7BOF - chains A and K of the 12 polymer chains in the assembly; structure by electron microscopy, 2.92 A resolution.

# Chain A
Molecule: 16S rRNA
From: Escherichia coli (strain K12)
Sequence (1542 nucleotides; each row starts with the number of its first residue):
     1 AAAUUGAAGAGUUUGAUCAUGGCUCAGAUUGAACGCUGGCGGCAGGCCUA
    51 ACACAUGCAAGUCGAACGGUAACAGGAAGAAGCUUGCUUCUUUGCUGACG
   101 AGUGGCGGACGGGUGAGUAAUGUCUGGGAAACUGCCUGAUGGAGGGGGAU
   151 AACUACUGGAAACGGUAGCUAAUACCGCAUAACGUCGCAAGACCAAAGAG
   201 GGGGACCUUCGGGCCUCUUGCCAUCGGAUGUGCCCAGAUGGGAUUAGCUA
   251 GUAGGUGGGGUAACGGCUCACCUAGGCGACGAUCCCUAGCUGGUCUGAGA
   301 GGAUGACCAGCCACACUGGAACUGAGACACGGUCCAGACUCCUACGGGAG
   351 GCAGCAGUGGGGAAUAUUGCACAAUGGGCGCAAGCCUGAUGCAGCCAUGC
   401 CGCGUGUAUGAAGAAGGCCUUCGGGUUGUAAAGUACUUUCAGCGGGGAGG
   451 AAGGGAGUAAAGUUAAUACCUUUGCUCAUUGACGUUACCCGCAGAAGAAG
   501 CACCGGCUAACUCCGUGCCAGCAGCCXCGGUAAUACGGAGGGUGCAAGCG
   551 UUAAUCGGAAUUACUGGGCGUAAAGCGCACGCAGGCGGUUUGUUAAGUCA
   601 GAUGUGAAAUCCCCGGGCUCAACCUGGGAACUGCAUCUGAUACUGGCAAG
   651 CUUGAGUCUCGUAGAGGGGGGUAGAAUUCCAGGUGUAGCGGUGAAAUGCG
   701 UAGAGAUCUGGAGGAAUACCGGUGGCGAAGGCGGCCCCCUGGACGAAGAC
   751 UGACGCUCAGGUGCGAAAGCGUGGGGAGCAAACAGGAUUAGAUACCCUGG
   801 UAGUCCACGCCGUAAACGAUGUCGACUUGGAGGUUGUGCCCUUGAGGCGU
   851 GGCUUCCGGAGCUAACGCGUUAAGUCGACCGCCUGGGGAGUACGGCCGCA
   901 AGGUUAAAACUCAAAUGAAUUGACGGGGGCCCGCACAAGCGGUGGAGCAU
   951 GUGGUUUAAUUCGAUGXAACGCGAAGAACCUUACCUGGUCUUGACAUCCA
  1001 CGGAAGUUUUCAGAGAUGAGAAUGUGCCUUCGGGAACCGUGAGACAGGUG
  1051 CUGCAUGGCUGUCGUCAGCUCGUGUUGUGAAAUGUUGGGUUAAGUCCCGC
  1101 AACGAGCGCAACCCUUAUCCUUUGUUGCCAGCGGUCCGGCCGGGAACUCA
  1151 AAGGAGACUGCCAGUGAUAAACUGGAGGAAGGUGGGGAUGACGUCAAGUC
  1201 AUCAUGGCCCUUACGACCAGGGCUACACACGUGCUACAAUGGCGCAUACA
  1251 AAGAGAAGCGACCUCGCGAGAGCAAGCGGACCUCAUAAAGUGCGUCGUAG
  1301 UCCGGAUUGGAGUCUGCAACUCGACUCCAUGAAGUCGGAAUCGCUAGUAA
  1351 UCGUGGAUCAGAAUGCCACGGUGAAUACGUUCCCGGGCCUUGUACACACC
  1401 GCCCGUXACACCAUGGGAGUGGGUUGCAAAAGAAGUAGGUAGCUUAACCU
  1451 UCGGGAGGGCGCUUACCACUUUGUGAUUCAUGACUGGGGUGAAGUCGUAA
  1501 CAAGGUAACCGUAGGGGAACCUGCGGUUGGAUCACCUCCUUA
Disordered / not traced: 931-1386, 1401-1407, 1495-1501, 1541-1542
Modified positions: PSU (pseudouridine-5'-monophosphate) at position 516, G7M (N7-methyl-guanosine-5'-monophosphate) at position 527, 2MG (2N-methylguanosine-5'-monophosphate) at position 966, 5MC (5-methylcytidine-5'-monophosphate) at position 967, 2MG (2N-methylguanosine-5'-monophosphate) at position 1207, 4OC (4n,o2'-methylcytidine-5'-monophosphate) at position 1402, 5MC (5-methylcytidine-5'-monophosphate) at position 1407, UR3 (3-methyluridine-5'-monophoshate) at position 1498, 2MG (2N-methylguanosine-5'-monophosphate) at position 1516, MA6 (6N-dimethyladenosine-5'-monophoshate) at position 1518, MA6 (6N-dimethyladenosine-5'-monophoshate) at position 1519
Bound ions: Mg2+ site 1 near U14 (its only coordinating residue here); Mg2+ site 2 near G21 (its only coordinating residue here); Mg2+ site 3: C48, G115; Mg2+ site 4 near A53 (its only coordinating residue here); Mg2+ site 5 near U56 (its only coordinating residue here); Mg2+ site 6: A59, U387; Mg2+ site 7 near A66 (its only coordinating residue here); Mg2+ site 8 near G100 (its only coordinating residue here); Mg2+ site 9: A109, G331; Mg2+ site 10 near G111 (its only coordinating residue here); Mg2+ site 11 near G113 (its only coordinating residue here); Mg2+ site 12: A116, G117, G289; 39 more Mg2+ sites not listed
Reported in the primary citation:
  - contacts within the chain: U921-A1534, A923-U1532, A1507-G1530 (pi stacking)

# Chain K
Protein: 30S ribosomal protein S11
From: Escherichia coli (strain K12)
Reference sequence: P0A7R9 (RS11_ECOLI); numbering as in UniProt (aligned over 1-129)
Chain sequence (129 residues; numbered 1 to 129; the number before each row is that of its first residue):
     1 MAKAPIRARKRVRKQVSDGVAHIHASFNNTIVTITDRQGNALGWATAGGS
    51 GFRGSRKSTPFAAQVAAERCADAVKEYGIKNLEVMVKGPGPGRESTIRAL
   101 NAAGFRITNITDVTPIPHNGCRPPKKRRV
Disordered / not traced: 1-12

# Interface between chain A and chain K
Contacting residue pairs (72):
  G674(A) - His118(K)  base contact
  A675(A) - Ile116(K)  hydrogen bond to the sugar
  A675(A) - Pro117(K)  base contact
  A675(A) - His118(K)  hydrogen bond to the base
  A675(A) - Gly120(K)  base contact
  A676(A) - Pro115(K)  sugar contact
  A676(A) - Pro117(K)  sugar contact
  A676(A) - Cys121(K)  base contact
  U677(A) - Cys121(K)  sugar contact
  G683(A) - Gly39(K)  hydrogen bond to the base
  G683(A) - Asn40(K)  hydrogen bond to the sugar
  U684(A) - Asn40(K)  hydrogen bond to the sugar
  U684(A) - Ala41(K)  hydrogen bond to the sugar
  G685(A) - Ala41(K)  sugar contact
  G685(A) - Trp44(K)  sugar contact
  U686(A) - Trp44(K)  hydrogen bond to the sugar
  A687(A) - Trp44(K)  sugar contact
  G688(A) - Thr46(K)  hydrogen bond to the phosphate
  G688(A) - Gly48(K)  sugar contact
  G688(A) - Gly49(K)  phosphate contact
  C689(A) - Asn29(K)  hydrogen bond to the phosphate
  C689(A) - Thr46(K)  hydrogen bond to the phosphate
  C689(A) - Gly48(K)  hydrogen bond to the phosphate
  C689(A) - Gly49(K)  phosphate contact
  C689(A) - Arg53(K)  salt bridge to the phosphate
  G690(A) - Ser26(K)  phosphate contact
  G690(A) - Asn29(K)  hydrogen bond to the phosphate
  G690(A) - Arg53(K)  base contact
  G691(A) - Asn28(K)  hydrogen bond to the phosphate
  G691(A) - Arg53(K)  base contact
  G691(A) - Lys57(K)  base contact
  U692(A) - Asn28(K)  hydrogen bond to the phosphate
  U692(A) - Lys57(K)  base contact
  A694(A) - Gly54(K)  phosphate contact
  A694(A) - Ser55(K)  phosphate contact
  A695(A) - Arg53(K)  phosphate contact
  A695(A) - Gly54(K)  hydrogen bond to the phosphate
  A704(A) - Trp44(K)  base contact
  G705(A) - Ile31(K)  base contact
  G705(A) - Trp44(K)  base contact
  A706(A) - His24(K)  sugar contact
  A706(A) - Ile31(K)  sugar contact
  A706(A) - Thr33(K)  hydrogen bond to the sugar
  U707(A) - His22(K)  phosphate contact
  U707(A) - Gly39(K)  hydrogen bond to the sugar
  U707(A) - Lys87(K)  salt bridge to the phosphate
  C708(A) - Gln38(K)  sugar contact
  C708(A) - Gly39(K)  sugar contact
  G714(A) - Cys121(K)  base contact
  A715(A) - Gly120(K)  base contact
  A716(A) - His118(K)  base contact
  A716(A) - Asn119(K)  hydrogen bond to the sugar
  A716(A) - Gly120(K)  base contact
  U717(A) - Asn119(K)  sugar contact
  A718(A) - His118(K)  stacking on the base
  A718(A) - Asn119(K)  sugar contact
  G778(A) - Cys121(K)  sugar contact
  G778(A) - Arg122(K)  hydrogen bond to the sugar
  C779(A) - Arg122(K)  sugar contact
  C779(A) - Pro124(K)  phosphate contact
  A780(A) - Pro124(K)  phosphate contact
  A780(A) - Lys125(K)  hydrogen bond to the phosphate
  A781(A) - Lys125(K)  salt bridge to the phosphate
  C795(A) - Arg128(K)  salt bridge to the phosphate
  C796(A) - Arg128(K)  salt bridge to the phosphate
  G1505(A) - Arg128(K)  phosphate contact
  G1505(A) - Val129(K)  sugar contact
  U1506(A) - Val129(K)  phosphate contact
  U1522(A) - Lys125(K)  hydrogen bond to the phosphate
  G1523(A) - Lys125(K)  salt bridge to the phosphate
  C1524(A) - Arg122(K)  salt bridge to the phosphate
  G1525(A) - Arg122(K)  salt bridge to the phosphate
Interface residues without a listed pair, chain A (39 interface residues in all): A777
Interface residues without a listed pair, chain K (36 interface residues in all): Thr35, Leu42, Ala47, Pro123

# In short
Chain A and chain K form an interface of 39 and 36 residues respectively, with 21 hydrogen bonds, 8 salt
bridges and 1 aromatic stacking contact. Polar pairs include A675(A)-His118(K), G683(A)-Gly39(K) and
A675(A)-Ile116(K). C48(A) and G115(A) coordinate Mg2+ site 3. The paper reports contacts within the chain
involving U921(A), A1534(A) and A923(A) among others.
Here chain A is 16S rRNA and chain K is 30S ribosomal protein S11, both from Escherichia coli (strain K12).
Entry 7BOF (Bacterial 30S ribosomal subunit assembly complex state I (body domain)) was determined by electron
microscopy, deposited together with 7AF3, 7AF5, 7AF8, 7AFA, 7AFD, 7AFH and 17 further entries.
